Entry 3JC7 (electron microscopy, 4.80 A resolution (low resolution: residue-level contacts below are approximate; hydrogen-bond / salt-bridge calls are withheld)); this record covers chains 3 and 7 of the 11 polymer chains in the assembly.

# Chain 3
Molecule: DNA replication licensing factor MCM3
From: Saccharomyces cerevisiae
Notes: EC 3.6.4.12
UniProt: P24279 (MCM3_YEAST); numbering as in UniProt (aligned over 1-971)
Amino-acid sequence (971 residues; row label = number of the first residue in the row):
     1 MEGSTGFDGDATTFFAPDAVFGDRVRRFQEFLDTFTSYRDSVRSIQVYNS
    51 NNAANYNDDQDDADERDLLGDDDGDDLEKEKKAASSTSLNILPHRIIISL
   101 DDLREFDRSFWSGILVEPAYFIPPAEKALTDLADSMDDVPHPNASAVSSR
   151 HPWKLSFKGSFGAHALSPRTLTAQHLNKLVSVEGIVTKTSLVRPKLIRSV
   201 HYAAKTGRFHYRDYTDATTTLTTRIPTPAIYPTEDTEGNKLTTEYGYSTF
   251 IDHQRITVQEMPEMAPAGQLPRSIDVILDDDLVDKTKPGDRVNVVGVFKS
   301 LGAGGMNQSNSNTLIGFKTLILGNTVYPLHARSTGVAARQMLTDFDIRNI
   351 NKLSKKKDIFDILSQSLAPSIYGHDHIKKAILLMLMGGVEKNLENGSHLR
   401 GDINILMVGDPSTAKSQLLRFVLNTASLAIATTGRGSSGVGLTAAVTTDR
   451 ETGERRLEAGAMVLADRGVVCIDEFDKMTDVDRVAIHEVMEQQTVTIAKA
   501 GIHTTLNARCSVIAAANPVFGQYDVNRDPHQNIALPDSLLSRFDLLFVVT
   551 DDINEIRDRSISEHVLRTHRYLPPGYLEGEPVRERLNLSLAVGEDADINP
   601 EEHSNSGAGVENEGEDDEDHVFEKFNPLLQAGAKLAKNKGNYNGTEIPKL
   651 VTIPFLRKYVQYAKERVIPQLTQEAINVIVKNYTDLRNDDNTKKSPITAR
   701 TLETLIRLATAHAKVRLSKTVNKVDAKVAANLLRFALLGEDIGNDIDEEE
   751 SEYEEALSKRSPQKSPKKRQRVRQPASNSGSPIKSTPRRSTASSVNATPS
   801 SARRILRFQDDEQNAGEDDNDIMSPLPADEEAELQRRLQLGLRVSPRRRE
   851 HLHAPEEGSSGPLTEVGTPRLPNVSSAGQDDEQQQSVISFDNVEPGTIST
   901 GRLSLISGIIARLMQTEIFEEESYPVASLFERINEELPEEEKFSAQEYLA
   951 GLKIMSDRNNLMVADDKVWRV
Disordered / not traced: 1-17, 57-90, 141-150, 331-339, 449-459, 571-650, 739-971
UniProt features mapped onto this chain:
  - motif: Ser541 to Asp544 (Arginine finger)
  - binding site (ATP): Gly409 to Ser416
  - modified residue: Ser761 (Phosphoserine), Ser777 (Phosphoserine), Ser781 (Phosphoserine), Thr868 (Phosphothreonine)
  - mutagenesis: Lys415 (K415A: No effect on MCM2-7 complex helicase activity. Loss of MCM2-7 complex helicase activity; when associated with MCM5 A-422. Reduces MCM2-7 complex helicase activity ...)

# Chain 7
Molecule: DNA replication licensing factor MCM7
From: Saccharomyces cerevisiae
Notes: EC 3.6.4.12
UniProt: P38132 (MCM7_YEAST); residues 1-845 here = UniProt positions 1-845
Amino-acid sequence (845 residues; each row starts with the number of its first residue):
     1 MSAALPSIQLPVDYNNLFNEITDFLVTFKQDTLSSDATRNENEDENLDAE
    51 NIEQHLLEKGPKYMAMLQKVANRELNSVIIDLDDILQYQNEKFLQGTQAD
   101 DLVSAIQQNANHFTELFCRAIDNNMPLPTKEIDYKDDVLDVILNQRRLRN
   151 ERMLSDRTNEIRSENLMDTTMDPPSSMNDALREVVEDETELFPPNLTRRY
   201 FLYFKPLSQNCARRYRKKAISSKPLSVRQIKGDFLGQLITVRGIITRVSD
   251 VKPAVEVIAYTCDQCGYEVFQEVNSRTFTPLSECTSEECSQNQTKGQLFM
   301 STRASKFSAFQECKIQELSQQVPVGHIPRSLNIHVNGTLVRSLSPGDIVD
   351 VTGIFLPAPYTGFKALKAGLLTETYLEAQFVRQHKKKFASFSLTSDVEER
   401 VMELITSGDVYNRLAKSIAPEIYGNLDVKKALLLLLVGGVDKRVGDGMKI
   451 RGDINVCLMGDPGVAKSQLLKAICKISPRGVYTTGKGSSGVGLTAAVMKD
   501 PVTDEMILEGGALVLADNGICCIDEFDKMDESDRTAIHEVMEQQTISISK
   551 AGINTTLNARTSILAAANPLYGRYNPRLSPLDNINLPAALLSRFDILFLM
   601 LDIPSRDDDEKLAEHVTYVHMHNKQPDLDFTPVEPSKMREYIAYAKTKRP
   651 VMSEAVNDYVVQAYIRLRQDSKREMDSKFSFGQATPRTLLGIIRLSQALA
   701 KLRLADMVDIDDVEEALRLVRVSKESLYQETNKSKEDESPTTKIFTIIKK
   751 MLQETGKNTLSYENIVKTVRLRGFTMLQLSNCIQEYSYLNVWHLINEGNT
   801 LKFVDDGTMDTDQEDSLVSTPKLAPQTTASANVSAQDSDIDLQDA
Disordered / not traced: 1-3, 32-59, 160-189, 499-509, 730-845
Disulfides: Cys474-Cys522
Metal / ion sites: Zn2+: Cys262, Cys289
UniProt features mapped onto this chain:
  - motif: Ser592 to Asp595 (Arginine finger)
  - binding site (ATP): Tyr423, Gly463, Ala465, Lys466, Ser467, Asn568, Arg593, Arg687
  - modified residue: Thr811 (Phosphothreonine), Ser819 (Phosphoserine), Ser838 (Phosphoserine)
  - mutagenesis: Lys466 (K466A: Loss of MCM2-7 complex helicase activity)

# Interface between chain 3 and chain 7
Pairs across the interface - 130 pairs, chain 3 then chain 7:
  Asn52(3) - Lys218(7)
  Ala53(3) - Lys217(7)
  Ala53(3) - Lys218(7)
  Ala54(3) - Lys217(7)
  Asn55(3) - Lys217(7)
  Tyr56(3) - Tyr215(7)
  Tyr56(3) - Lys217(7)
  Leu191(3) - Arg329(7)
  Val192(3) - Arg329(7)
  Arg193(3) - Leu371(7)
  Pro194(3) - Leu371(7)
  Pro194(3) - Thr372(7)
  Lys195(3) - Gly369(7)
  Leu196(3) - Gly369(7)
  Leu196(3) - Leu370(7)
  Leu196(3) - Thr372(7)
  Tyr202(3) - Asp13(7)
  Tyr202(3) - Tyr14(7)
  Tyr202(3) - His112(7)
  Arg208(3) - Ser7(7)
  Phe209(3) - Ser7(7)
  Phe209(3) - Ile8(7)
  Phe209(3) - Leu10(7)
  His210(3) - Leu5(7)
  Tyr211(3) - Leu5(7)
  Tyr211(3) - Pro6(7)
  Tyr211(3) - Ser7(7)
  Tyr211(3) - Ile8(7)
  Arg212(3) - Leu5(7)
  Asp216(3) - Ala368(7)
  Asp216(3) - Gly369(7)
  Ala229(3) - Leu370(7)
  Tyr231(3) - Pro359(7)
  Pro232(3) - Leu5(7)
  Asp235(3) - Ala4(7)
  Asp235(3) - Leu5(7)
  Glu244(3) - Tyr14(7)
  Glu244(3) - Asn109(7)
  Glu244(3) - His112(7)
  Tyr245(3) - Gln108(7)
  Tyr245(3) - Asn109(7)
  Tyr245(3) - Asn111(7)
  Tyr245(3) - Gly236(7)
  Tyr245(3) - Leu356(7)
  Gly246(3) - Gln108(7)
  Gly246(3) - Leu235(7)
  Gly246(3) - Gly236(7)
  Gly246(3) - Gln237(7)
  Tyr247(3) - Leu10(7)
  Phe250(3) - Gly232(7)
  Phe250(3) - Asp233(7)
  Phe250(3) - Leu235(7)
  Phe250(3) - Thr372(7)
  Asp280(3) - Lys231(7)
  Asp284(3) - His326(7)
  Lys287(3) - Gly325(7)
  Lys287(3) - His326(7)
  Lys391(3) - Val619(7)
  Lys391(3) - His620(7)
  Lys391(3) - His622(7)
  Lys391(3) - Asn623(7)
  Asn392(3) - Asn623(7)
  Leu393(3) - Glu421(7)
  Leu393(3) - Val619(7)
  Leu393(3) - Asn623(7)
  Leu393(3) - Gln625(7)
  Asn395(3) - Glu421(7)
  Asn395(3) - Glu634(7)
  Asn395(3) - Pro635(7)
  Gly396(3) - Glu421(7)
  Gly396(3) - Lys475(7)
  Ser397(3) - Glu421(7)
  Ser397(3) - Lys471(7)
  Ser397(3) - Lys475(7)
  His398(3) - Lys471(7)
  Leu399(3) - His620(7)
  Thr443(3) - Leu318(7)
  Thr443(3) - Ser319(7)
  Val446(3) - Gln316(7)
  Thr448(3) - Arg247(7)
  Val463(3) - Ser319(7)
  Val463(3) - Gln320(7)
  Leu464(3) - Ser319(7)
  Leu464(3) - Val322(7)
  Leu464(3) - Pro323(7)
  Leu464(3) - Val324(7)
  Asp480(3) - Lys486(7)
  Val481(3) - Lys486(7)
  Val481(3) - Gly487(7)
  Val484(3) - Thr484(7)
  Val484(3) - Gly485(7)
  Val484(3) - Lys486(7)
  Val484(3) - Gly487(7)
  Val484(3) - Glu525(7)
  His487(3) - Glu525(7)
  Glu488(3) - Tyr482(7)
  Gln492(3) - Gln468(7)
  Gln492(3) - Lys471(7)
  Ala498(3) - Leu515(7)
  Gly501(3) - Pro345(7)
  Gly501(3) - Gly346(7)
  Ile502(3) - Ile244(7)
  Ile502(3) - Ile245(7)
  Ile502(3) - Gly346(7)
  His503(3) - Gly346(7)
  His503(3) - Leu515(7)
  Thr504(3) - Leu318(7)
  Thr504(3) - Ile348(7)
  Leu506(3) - Leu318(7)
  Leu506(3) - Ser319(7)
  Leu506(3) - Gln320(7)
  Asn507(3) - Gln320(7)
  Leu671(3) - Thr617(7)
  Leu671(3) - His620(7)
  Leu671(3) - Met621(7)
  Ile676(3) - Thr617(7)
  Ile679(3) - Thr617(7)
  Val680(3) - Glu610(7)
  Val680(3) - Ala613(7)
  Arg687(3) - Asp602(7)
  Asn688(3) - Pro604(7)
  Ser695(3) - Arg573(7)
  Pro696(3) - Arg573(7)
  Thr698(3) - Pro462(7)
  Thr698(3) - Gly463(7)
  Leu702(3) - Leu612(7)
  Leu702(3) - Val616(7)
  Ile706(3) - Val616(7)
  Ile706(3) - Thr617(7)
  Ile706(3) - His620(7)
Also at the interface, not in a pair above, chain 3 (85 interface residues in all): Ile230, Thr286, Pro288, Glu394, Arg400, Leu428, Ile430, Ala485, Glu491, Thr496, Ala500, Asp537, Thr672, Thr684, Ile697, Ala699, Arg700, Glu703
Also at the interface, not in a pair above, chain 7 (84 interface residues in all): Thr246, Asp347, Pro357, Glu373, Thr374, Val464, Ser467, Gly510, Gly572, Asp609, Lys624

# In short
The interface between chain 3 and chain 7 involves 85 residues on one side and 84 on the other. UniProt lists
8 ATP-binding residues and one mutagenesis site on chain 3; 8 ATP-binding residues and one mutagenesis site on
chain 7.
Chain 3 is DNA replication licensing factor MCM3 and chain 7 is DNA replication licensing factor MCM7, both
from Saccharomyces cerevisiae; the structure, Structure of the eukaryotic replicative CMG helicase and
pumpjack motion, was determined by electron microscopy, deposited together with 3JC5 and 3JC6.
